Entry 7SK7 (electron microscopy, 3.30 A resolution); this record covers chains C and D of the 5 polymer chains in the assembly.

# Chain C
Name: CID25 Fab light chain
Organism: Homo sapiens
Notes: antibody fragment or engineered binder
Chain sequence (215 residues; row label = number of the first residue in the row):
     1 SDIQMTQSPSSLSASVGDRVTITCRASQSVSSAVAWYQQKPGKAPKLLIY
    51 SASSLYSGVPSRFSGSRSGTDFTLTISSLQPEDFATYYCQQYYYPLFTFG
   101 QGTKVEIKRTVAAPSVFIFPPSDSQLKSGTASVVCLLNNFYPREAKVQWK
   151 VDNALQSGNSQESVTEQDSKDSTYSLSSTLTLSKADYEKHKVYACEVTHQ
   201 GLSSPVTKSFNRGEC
Unresolved in the structure: 1-2, 214-215
Disulfides: Cys24-Cys89, Cys135-Cys195

# Chain D
Name: CID25 Fab heavy chain
Organism: Homo sapiens
Notes: antibody fragment or engineered binder
Chain sequence (236 residues; row label = number of the first residue in the row):
     1 EISEVQLVESGGGLVQPGGSLRLSCAASGFNFSYSSIHWVRQAPGKGLEW
    51 VAYIYSSYGYTSYADSVKGRFTISADTSKNTAYLQMNSLRAEDTAVYYCA
   101 RVYPWWYYKYYHGALDYWGQGTLVTVSSASTKGPSVFPLAPSSKSTSGGT
   151 AALGCLVKDYFPEPVTVSWNSGALTSGVHTFPAVLQSSGLYSLSSVVTVP
   201 SSSLGTQTYICNVNHKPSNTKVDKKVEPKSCDKTHT
Unresolved in the structure: 1-3, 143-150, 202-207, 229-236
Disulfides: Cys25-Cys99, Cys155-Cys211

# How chain C and chain D interact
Contacting residue pairs - 56 pairs, chain C then chain D:
  Ser31(C) - Tyr110(D)
  Ser32(C) - Tyr110(D)
  Tyr37(C) - Ala114(D)
  Tyr37(C) - Leu115(D)  hydrogen bond (side chain-backbone)
  Gln39(C) - Gln42(D)  hydrogen bond
  Gln39(C) - Leu48(D)
  Gln39(C) - Tyr98(D)
  Ala44(C) - Gln120(D)
  Pro45(C) - Leu48(D)  hydrophobic
  Pro45(C) - Trp118(D)
  Leu47(C) - Ala114(D)  hydrophobic
  Leu47(C) - Asp116(D)
  Tyr50(C) - His112(D)
  Tyr50(C) - Ala114(D)  hydrophobic
  Tyr56(C) - Asp116(D)
  Tyr88(C) - Gly47(D)
  Tyr88(C) - Leu48(D)
  Gln90(C) - Gly113(D)
  Tyr92(C) - Tyr110(D)  hydrophobic
  Tyr92(C) - Tyr111(D)
  Tyr92(C) - Gly113(D)
  Tyr93(C) - Lys109(D)
  Tyr93(C) - Tyr110(D)  hydrophobic
  Pro95(C) - Tyr53(D)
  Leu96(C) - Ser62(D)
  Leu96(C) - Asp65(D)
  Phe97(C) - His38(D)
  Phe97(C) - Trp50(D)
  Phe97(C) - Gly113(D)
  Phe99(C) - Leu48(D)  hydrophobic
  Phe99(C) - Trp118(D)  hydrophobic
  Phe117(C) - Ala152(D)  hydrophobic
  Ile118(C) - Ser142(D)
  Phe119(C) - Leu139(D)  hydrophobic
  Phe119(C) - Ala140(D)
  Phe119(C) - Ala152(D)
  Ser122(C) - Phe137(D)
  Ser122(C) - Pro138(D)
  Ser124(C) - Phe137(D)
  Ser124(C) - Lys224(D)  hydrogen bond
  Gln125(C) - Phe137(D)
  Ser132(C) - Leu156(D)
  Val134(C) - Leu139(D)  hydrophobic
  Leu136(C) - Phe181(D)  hydrophobic
  Leu136(C) - Val196(D)  hydrophobic
  Asn138(C) - His179(D)  hydrogen bond
  Gln161(C) - Val184(D)
  Gln161(C) - Leu185(D)
  Gln161(C) - Gln186(D)
  Ser163(C) - Phe181(D)
  Ser163(C) - Pro182(D)  hydrogen bond (side chain-backbone)
  Thr165(C) - Phe181(D)
  Ser175(C) - His179(D)
  Ser175(C) - Phe181(D)
  Leu176(C) - Phe181(D)
  Ser177(C) - Phe181(D)
Other interface residues (no listed pair), chain C (41 interface residues in all): Ala33, Ala35, Lys43, Ser51, Thr130, Asn139, Val164, Thr181
Other interface residues (no listed pair), chain D (40 interface residues in all): Val40, Lys46, Tyr63, Leu153, Lys158, Thr198

# Overview
41 residues of chain C face 40 of chain D across their interface; the contacts include 5 hydrogen bonds. Among
the polar pairs are Tyr37(C)-Leu115(D), Gln39(C)-Gln42(D) and Ser124(C)-Lys224(D).
Chain C is CID25 Fab light chain and chain D is CID25 Fab heavy chain, both from Homo sapiens; the structure,
Cryo-EM structure of human ACKR3 in complex with CXCL12, a small molecule partial agonist CCX662, and ..., was
determined by electron microscopy (same publication as 7SK3, 7SK4, 7SK5, 7SK6, 7SK8 and 7SK9).
